PDB entry 7YL5 | X-ray diffraction, 3.00 A resolution | chain A

Chain A:
Protein: GRAM_POS_ANCHORING domain-containing protein
From: Lactococcus lactis subsp. lactis
UniProtKB: S6FKX6 (S6FKX6_LACLL); numbering as in UniProt (aligned over 28-511)
Chain sequence (505 residues; each row starts with the number of its first residue):
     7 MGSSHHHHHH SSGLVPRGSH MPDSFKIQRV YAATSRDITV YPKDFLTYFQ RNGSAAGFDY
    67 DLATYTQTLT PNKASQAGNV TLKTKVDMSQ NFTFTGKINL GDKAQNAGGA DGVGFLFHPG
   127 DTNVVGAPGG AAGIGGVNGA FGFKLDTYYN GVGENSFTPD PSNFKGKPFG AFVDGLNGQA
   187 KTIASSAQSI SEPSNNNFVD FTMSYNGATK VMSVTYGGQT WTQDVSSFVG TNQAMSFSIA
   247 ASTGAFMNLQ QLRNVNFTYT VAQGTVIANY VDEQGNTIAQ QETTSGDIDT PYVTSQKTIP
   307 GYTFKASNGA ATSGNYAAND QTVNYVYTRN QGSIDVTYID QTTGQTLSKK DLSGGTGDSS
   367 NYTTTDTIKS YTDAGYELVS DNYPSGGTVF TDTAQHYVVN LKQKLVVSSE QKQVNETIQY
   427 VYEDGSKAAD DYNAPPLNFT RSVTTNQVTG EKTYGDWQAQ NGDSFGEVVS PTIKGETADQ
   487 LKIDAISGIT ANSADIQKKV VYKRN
Unresolved in the structure: 7-39
Construct notes: initiating methionine (7); expression tag (8-27)
Metal / ion sites: Ca2+: Asp152, Tyr154, Asn156, Asp166
Ligand contacts: alpha-D-mannopyranose (MAN): Ala116, Asp117, Gly135, Gly136, Tyr154, Asn156, Thr249, Gly250, Ala251, Phe252
From the paper describing this entry:
  - binding site for alpha-D-mannopyranose: Asp117, Gly136, Tyr154, Asn156, Gly250, Ala251, Phe252

In short:
Bound to chain A: alpha-D-mannopyranose. Asp152, Tyr154, Asn156 and Asp166 coordinate Ca2+. The paper reports
a binding site for alpha-D-mannopyranose at Asp117, Gly136 and Tyr154 among others.
Chain A is GRAM_POS_ANCHORING domain-containing protein (Lactococcus lactis subsp. lactis); the structure,
Cell surface protein YwfG protein complexed with mannose, was determined by X-ray diffraction together with
7YL4 and 7YL6 from the same study.
